6JUY - chains A and B of the 4 polymer chains in the assembly; structure by X-ray diffraction, 2.97 A resolution.

Chain A (and B):
Protein: Sll1336 protein
Organism: Synechocystis sp. (strain PCC 6803 / Kazusa)
Notes: chain B of this document is another copy of the same molecule, construct and numbering; everything in this record applies to it too
UniProtKB: P74535 (P74535_SYNY3); residue numbers follow UniProt; this construct covers 1-705
Chain sequence (707 residues; row label = number of the first residue in the row; numbers below 1 keep their minus sign (Gly-1 is residue -1)):
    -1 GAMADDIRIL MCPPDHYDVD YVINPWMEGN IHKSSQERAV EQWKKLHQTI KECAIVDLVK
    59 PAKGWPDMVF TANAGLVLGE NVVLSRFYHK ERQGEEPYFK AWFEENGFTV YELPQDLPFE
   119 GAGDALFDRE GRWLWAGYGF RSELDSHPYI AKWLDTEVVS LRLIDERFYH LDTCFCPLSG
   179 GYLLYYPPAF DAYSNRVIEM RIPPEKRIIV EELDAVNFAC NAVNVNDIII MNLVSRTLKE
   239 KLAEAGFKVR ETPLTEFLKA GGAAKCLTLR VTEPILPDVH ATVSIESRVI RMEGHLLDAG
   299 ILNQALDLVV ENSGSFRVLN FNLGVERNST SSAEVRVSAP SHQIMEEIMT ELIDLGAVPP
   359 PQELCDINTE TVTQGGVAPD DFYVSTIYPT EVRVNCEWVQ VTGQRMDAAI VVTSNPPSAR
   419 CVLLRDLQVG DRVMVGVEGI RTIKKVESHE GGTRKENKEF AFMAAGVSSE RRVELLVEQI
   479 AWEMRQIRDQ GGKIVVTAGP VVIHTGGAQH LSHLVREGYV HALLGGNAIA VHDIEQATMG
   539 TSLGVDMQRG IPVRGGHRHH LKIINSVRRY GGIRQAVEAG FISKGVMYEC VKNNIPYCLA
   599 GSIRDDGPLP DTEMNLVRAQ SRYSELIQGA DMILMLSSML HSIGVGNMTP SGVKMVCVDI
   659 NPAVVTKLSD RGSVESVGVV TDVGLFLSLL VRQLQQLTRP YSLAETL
Unresolved in the structure: -1 to 2, 14-31, 442-466, 546-553, 667-671, 698-705 (chain B: -1 to 2, 14-32, 443-464, 542-553, 669-673, 698-705)
Sequence notes: expression tag (-1 to 0)
Swiss-Prot annotation at these positions:
  - active site: His168 (Proton donor/acceptor), Cys264 (Nucleophile)
  - binding site (L-arginine): Asn22, Asn71, Arg90, Arg139, His168, Asp170, Ala258, Cys264
  - binding site (L-ornithine): Asn22, Asn71, Arg90, Arg139, His168, Ala258, Cys264
  - binding site (NAD(+)): Asn525, Ala526, Asp604, Ser636, Met637, Leu638, His639, Asp657, Asp680, Val681
  - site: Asn71 (Key determinant for dihydrolase activity)
  - mutagenesis: Asn22 (N22A: Significant loss of arginine dihydrolase activity), Asp65 (D65A: Significant loss of arginine dihydrolase activity), Phe68 (F68A: Significant loss of arginine dihydrolase activity), Asn71 (N71D: Produces equal trace amounts of citrulline and ornithine; N71S: Transforms the enzyme from a dihydrolase to a deiminase), Arg90 (R90A: Significant loss of arginine dihydrolase activity), Glu118 (E118A: Complete loss of arginine dihydrolase activity), Arg139 (R139A: Significant loss of arginine dihydrolase activity), Tyr167 (Y167A: Significant loss of arginine dihydrolase activity), His168 (H168F: Complete loss of arginine dihydrolase activity), Cys264 (C264S: Complete loss of arginine dihydrolase activity)
Reported in the primary citation:
  - mutagenesis - N22A, D65A, F68A, N71A, N71D, N71S, R90A, R139A, Y167A: decreased catalytic activity
  - mutagenesis - E118A, H168F, C264S: abolished catalytic activity
  - catalytic residues: Glu118, His168, Cys264 (proposed by the authors, not directly observed)

Interface between chain A and chain B:
Contacting residue pairs (78; chain A residue first):
  Ala190(A) - Thr539(B)
  Arg194(A) - Met537(B)  hydrogen bond (side chain-backbone)
  Glu344(A) - Arg556(B)  hydrogen bond (backbone-side chain)
  Glu345(A) - Arg556(B)
  Thr348(A) - Arg556(B)  hydrogen bond
  Gln372(A) - Arg566(B)
  Gln372(A) - Arg567(B)  hydrogen bond (side chain-backbone)
  Gly374(A) - Arg566(B)  hydrogen bond (backbone-side chain)
  Val375(A) - Asn563(B)
  Val375(A) - Arg566(B)
  Val375(A) - Arg567(B)
  Ala376(A) - Asn563(B)  hydrogen bond (backbone-side chain)
  Asp378(A) - Lys560(B)  hydrogen bond (backbone-side chain)
  Asp378(A) - Asn563(B)
  Asp378(A) - Arg567(B)  salt bridge
  Asp379(A) - Lys560(B)
  Phe380(A) - Lys560(B)  hydrogen bond (backbone-side chain)
  Phe380(A) - Asn563(B)
  Val382(A) - Arg556(B)
  Ser383(A) - His555(B)
  Asp405(A) - His555(B)  salt bridge
  Asp405(A) - Leu559(B)
  Asp405(A) - Asp604(B)
  Ala406(A) - Leu559(B)
  Leu422(A) - Leu559(B)  hydrophobic
  Arg423(A) - Arg566(B)
  Arg423(A) - Gly605(B)  hydrogen bond (side chain-backbone)
  Met537(A) - Arg194(B)
  Gly554(A) - Asp405(B)
  His555(A) - Asp405(B)
  Arg556(A) - Val382(B)
  His557(A) - Glu345(B)  salt bridge
  Leu559(A) - Val382(B)  hydrophobic
  Leu559(A) - Asp405(B)
  Leu559(A) - Ala406(B)
  Lys560(A) - Asp378(B)  hydrogen bond (side chain-backbone)
  Lys560(A) - Phe380(B)
  Asn563(A) - Val375(B)
  Asn563(A) - Ala376(B)  hydrogen bond (side chain-backbone)
  Asn563(A) - Phe380(B)
  Asn563(A) - Leu422(B)
  Arg566(A) - Gly374(B)  hydrogen bond (side chain-backbone)
  Arg566(A) - Arg423(B)
  Arg567(A) - Gln372(B)  hydrogen bond (backbone-side chain)
  Arg567(A) - Val375(B)
  Arg567(A) - Ala376(B)  hydrogen bond (side chain-backbone)
  Arg567(A) - Asp378(B)  salt bridge
  Ala598(A) - Ile601(B)  hydrophobic
  Gly599(A) - Leu614(B)
  Ser600(A) - Leu614(B)
  Ser600(A) - Gln618(B)
  Ile601(A) - Ala598(B)  hydrophobic
  Ile601(A) - Leu614(B)  hydrophobic
  Ile601(A) - Ala617(B)  hydrophobic
  Ile601(A) - Gln618(B)  hydrogen bond (backbone-side chain)
  Ile601(A) - Tyr621(B)  hydrophobic
  Arg602(A) - Leu638(B)
  Arg602(A) - Gly642(B)
  Asp603(A) - Gln618(B)  hydrogen bond (backbone-side chain)
  Asp604(A) - Asp405(B)
  Gly605(A) - Arg423(B)
  Pro606(A) - Arg423(B)
  Met612(A) - Met612(B)
  Met612(A) - Asn613(B)
  Met612(A) - Leu614(B)  hydrogen bond (backbone-backbone)
  Met612(A) - Val615(B)  hydrophobic
  Asn613(A) - Met612(B)
  Leu614(A) - Gly599(B)
  Leu614(A) - Ser600(B)
  Leu614(A) - Met612(B)  hydrogen bond (backbone-backbone)
  Leu614(A) - Leu614(B)  hydrophobic
  Gln618(A) - Ser600(B)
  Gln618(A) - Ile601(B)  hydrogen bond (side chain-backbone)
  Gln618(A) - Asp603(B)  hydrogen bond (side chain-backbone)
  Tyr621(A) - Ile601(B)
  Leu638(A) - Ser600(B)
  Leu638(A) - Arg602(B)
  Gly642(A) - Arg602(B)
Interface residues without a listed pair, chain A (54 interface residues in all): Pro377, Thr384, Arg403, Thr536, Gly538, Ile562, Ser564, Val615, Ala617, Asn645
Interface residues without a listed pair, chain B (47 interface residues in all): Ala190, Pro377, Asp379, Met404, Pro606, His639, Ile641, Asn645

In short:
54 residues of chain A face 47 of chain B across their interface; the contacts include 20 hydrogen bonds and 4
salt bridges. Polar pairs include Asp378(A)-Arg567(B), Asp405(A)-His555(B) and His557(A)-Glu345(B). The paper
reports catalytic residues Glu118(A), His168(A) and Cys264(A); N22A, D65A and F68A of chain A, among others,
reduce catalytic activity; 12 substitutions were tested in all.
Chain A and chain B are both Sll1336 protein (Synechocystis sp. (strain PCC 6803 / Kazusa)); the structure,
Crystal Structure of ArgZ, apo structure, an Arginine Dihydrolase from the Ornithine-Ammonia Cycle in
Cyanobacteria, was determined by X-ray diffraction (same publication as 6JUZ, 6JV0 and 6JV1).
